Entry 7C7A (electron microscopy, 2.80 A resolution); this record covers chains A and F of the 13 polymer chains in the assembly.

[Chain A]
Molecule: Ribonuclease MRP RNA subunit NME1
Organism: Saccharomyces cerevisiae (strain ATCC 204508 / S288c)
Sequence (340 nucleotides; row label = number of the first residue in the row):
     1 AAUCCAUGAC CAAAGAAUCG UCACAAAUCG AAGCUUACAA AAUGGAGUAA AAUUUUGUUU
    61 ACUCAGUAAU AUGCUUUGGG UUGAAAGUCU CCCACCAAUU CGUAUGCGGA AAACGUAAUG
   121 AGAUUUAAAA AUUUUAAAUU GUUUAAAUCA ACUCAUUAAG GAGGAUGCCC UUGGGUAUUC
   181 UGCUUCUUGA CCUGGUACCU CUAUUGCAGG GUACUGGUGU UUUCUUCGGU ACUGGAUUCC
   241 GUUUGUAUGG AAUCUAAACC AUAGUUAUGA CGAUUGCUCU UUCCCGUGCU GGAUCGAGUA
   301 ACCCAAUGGA GCUUACUAUU CUUGGUCCAU GGAUUCACCC
Disordered / not traced: 132-136, 336-340
Ion coordination: Mg2+ site 1: A86, G87 (shared with 1 residue of chain R); Mg2+ site 2: A86, A305, A306 (shared with 2 residues of chain R); Mg2+ site 3: G87 (shared with 1 residue of chain R)

[Chain F]
Protein: Ribonucleases P/MRP protein subunit POP6
Organism: Saccharomyces cerevisiae (strain ATCC 204508 / S288c)
Notes: EC 3.1.26.5
UniProtKB: P53218 (POP6_YEAST); residue numbers follow UniProt; this construct covers 1-158
Sequence (158 residues; each row starts with the number of its first residue):
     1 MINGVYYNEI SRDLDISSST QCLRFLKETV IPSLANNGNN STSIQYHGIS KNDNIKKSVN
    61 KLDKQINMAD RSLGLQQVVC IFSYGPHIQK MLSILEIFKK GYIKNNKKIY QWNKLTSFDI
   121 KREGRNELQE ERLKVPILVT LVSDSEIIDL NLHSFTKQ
Disordered / not traced: 1

[How chain A and chain F interact]
Residue-residue contacts (20):
  A25(A) - Arg132(F)  hydrogen bond to the base
  A41(A) - Gln89(F)  sugar contact
  A42(A) - Glu96(F)  base contact
  G44(A) - Ile55(F)  sugar contact
  G44(A) - Lys56(F)  sugar contact
  G44(A) - Val59(F)  base contact
  G44(A) - Ile97(F)  base contact
  G45(A) - Lys51(F)  base contact
  G45(A) - Lys90(F)  hydrogen bond to the base
  U58(A) - Lys57(F)  phosphate contact
  U58(A) - Asn60(F)  phosphate contact
  U59(A) - Lys61(F)  salt bridge to the phosphate
  U60(A) - Lys61(F)  salt bridge to the phosphate
  A61(A) - Thr20(F)  hydrogen bond to the phosphate
  C62(A) - Asn52(F)  base contact
  U63(A) - Asn52(F)  hydrogen bond to the base
  C64(A) - Asn52(F)  base contact
  A71(A) - Arg125(F)  salt bridge to the phosphate
  A71(A) - Lys134(F)  base contact
  G73(A) - Arg125(F)  sugar contact
Also at the interface, not in a pair above, chain A (15 interface residues in all): G47
Also at the interface, not in a pair above, chain F (23 interface residues in all): Ser19, Arg24, Ser93, Lys100, Gly101, Glu131, Leu133

[Overview]
Chain A and chain F form an interface of 15 and 23 residues respectively, with 4 hydrogen bonds and 3 salt
bridges. Among the polar pairs are A25(A)-Arg132(F), G45(A)-Lys90(F) and U63(A)-Asn52(F). A86(A) and G87(A)
coordinate Mg2+ site 1.
Here chain A is Ribonuclease MRP RNA subunit NME1 and chain F is Ribonucleases P/MRP protein subunit POP6,
both from Saccharomyces cerevisiae (strain ATCC 204508 / S288c). Entry 7C7A (Cryo-EM structure of yeast
Ribonuclease MRP with substrate ITS1) was determined by electron microscopy, deposited together with 7C79.
